PDB entry 5LRY | X-ray diffraction, 1.40 A resolution | chains S and L of the 4 polymer chains in the assembly

[Chain S]
Name: Hydrogenase-1 small chain
Organism: Escherichia coli O6:H1 (strain CFT073 / ATCC 700928 / UPEC)
Notes: EC 1.12.99.6
UniProtKB: P69740 (MBHS_ECOL6); residues 1-327 here correspond to UniProt positions 46-372 (UniProt number = residue number + 45)
Amino-acid sequence (335 residues; numbered 1 to 335; the number before each row is that of its first residue):
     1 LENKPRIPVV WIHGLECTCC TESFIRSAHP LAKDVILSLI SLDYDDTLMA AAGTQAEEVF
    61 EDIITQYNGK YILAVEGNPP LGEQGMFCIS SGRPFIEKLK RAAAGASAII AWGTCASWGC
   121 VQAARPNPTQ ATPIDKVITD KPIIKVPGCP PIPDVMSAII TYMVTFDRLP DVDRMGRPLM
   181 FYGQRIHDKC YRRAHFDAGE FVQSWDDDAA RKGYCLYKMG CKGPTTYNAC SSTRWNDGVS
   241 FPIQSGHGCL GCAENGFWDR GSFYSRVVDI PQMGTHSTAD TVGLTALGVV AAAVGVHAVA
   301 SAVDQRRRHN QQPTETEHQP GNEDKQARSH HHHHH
Unresolved in the structure: 1-4, 268-335
Sequence notes: expression tag (328-335)
Bound ions: fe4-s3 cluster Fe: Cys17, Cys19, Cys20, Glu76, Cys115, Cys120, Cys149; 4Fe-4S cluster Fe: His187, Cys190, Cys215, Cys221; 3Fe-4S cluster Fe: Cys230, Cys249, Cys252
Small-molecule neighbours:
  - 3Fe-4S cluster (F3S): Ile186, Thr226, Asn228, Cys230, Trp235, Phe241, Pro242, Cys249, Leu250, Gly251, Cys252, Ala253
  - fe4-s3 cluster (SF3): Glu16, Cys17, Thr18, Cys19, Cys20, Glu76, Gly113, Thr114, Cys115, Cys120, Gly148, Cys149
  - 4Fe-4S cluster (SF4): Ile186, His187, Cys190, Arg192, Arg193, Phe196, Cys215, Leu216, Tyr217, Cys221, Gly223, Pro224, Ile243
Curated features (UniProtKB/Swiss-Prot):
  - binding site ([4Fe-4S] cluster): Cys17, Cys20, Cys115, Cys149, His187, Cys190, Cys215, Cys221
  - binding site ([3Fe-4S] cluster): Cys230, Cys249, Cys252

[Chain L]
Name: Hydrogenase-1 large chain
Organism: Escherichia coli (strain K12)
Notes: EC 1.12.99.6; engineered mutation(s): E28D
UniProtKB: P0ACD8 (MBHL_ECOLI); residues 1-582 here = UniProt positions 1-582
Amino-acid sequence (582 residues; numbered 1 to 582; the number before each row is that of its first residue):
     1 MSTQYETQGY TINNAGRRLV VDPITRIDGH MRCEVNINDQ NVITNAVSCG TMFRGLEIIL
    61 QGRDPRDAWA FVERICGVCT GVHALASVYA IEDAIGIKVP DNANIIRNIM LATLWCHDHL
   121 VHFYQLAGMD WIDVLDALKA DPRKTSELAQ SLSSWPKSSP GYFFDVQNRL KKFVEGGQLG
   181 IFRNGYWGHP QYKLPPEANL MGFAHYLEAL DFQREIVKIH AVFGGKNPHP NWIVGGMPCA
   241 INIDESGAVG AVNMERLNLV QSIITRTADF INNVMIPDAL AIGQFNKPWS EIGTGLSDKC
   301 VLSYGAFPDI ANDFGEKSLL MPGGAVINGD FNNVLPVDLV DPQQVQEFVD HAWYRYPNDQ
   361 VGRHPFDGIT DPWYNPGDVK GSDTNIQQLN EQERYSWIKA PRWRGNAMEV GPLARTLIAY
   421 HKGDAATVES VDRMMSALNL PLSGIQSTLG RILCRAHEAQ WAAGKLQYFF DKLMTNLKNG
   481 NLATASTEKW EPATWPTECR GVGFTEAPRG ALGHWAAIRD GKIDLYQCVV PTTWNASPRD
   541 PKGQIGAYEA ALMNTKMAIP EQPLEILRTL HSFDPCLACS TH
Unresolved in the structure: 1
Sequence notes: conflict Asp28 (Glu in P0ACD8)
Modified residues: Cys576 (3-sulfinoalanine; CSD)
Bound ions: Mg2+: Glu57, Cys528; Ni2+: Cys76, Cys79, Cys576; carbonmonoxide-(dicyano) iron Fe: Cys79, Cys579
Small-molecule neighbours: carbonmonoxide-(dicyano) iron (FCO): Cys79, Val82, His83, Ala507, Pro508, Arg509, Leu512, Val530, Pro531, Thr532, Cys576, Cys579
Curated features (UniProtKB/Swiss-Prot):
  - binding site (Ni(2+)): Cys76, Cys79, Cys576, Cys579

[Chain S / chain L interface]
Residue-residue contacts (194; chain S residue first):
  Pro5(S) with Gln178(L)
  Arg6(S) with Phe173(L); Gln178(L), hydrogen bond (backbone-side chain)
  His13(S) with His30(L)
  Gly14(S) with His30(L), hydrogen bond (backbone-side chain)
  Leu15(S) with Met52(L), hydrophobic; Phe53(L)
  Glu16(S) with His30(L), salt bridge; Met52(L); Ala578(L)
  Cys17(S) with Arg54(L); Arg74(L); Ile75(L); Cys76(L); Gly77(L), hydrogen bond (backbone-backbone); His229(L), hydrogen bond
  Thr18(S) with Asp28(L); Val78(L)
  Cys19(S) with Pro228(L); His229(L)
  Glu22(S) with Gly77(L); Val78(L); His117(L); Pro228(L)
  Ser23(S) with Pro228(L)
  Ile25(S) with Gln213(L), hydrogen bond (backbone-side chain)
  Arg26(S) with His117(L); Gln213(L), hydrogen bond; Arg214(L); Val217(L); Asn227(L), hydrogen bond
  Ser27(S) with Arg214(L)
  Ala28(S) with Arg214(L)
  Leu31(S) with Asp211(L); Arg214(L)
  Lys33(S) with Arg169(L); Leu210(L); Asp211(L), salt bridge
  Asp34(S) with Arg169(L), salt bridge
  Ile36(S) with Phe173(L)
  Leu37(S) with Arg169(L); Lys172(L); Phe173(L)
  Ser38(S) with Arg169(L), hydrogen bond
  Ser41(S) with Gln178(L)
  Leu42(S) with Gly180(L); Ile181(L)
  Asp43(S) with Gly180(L)
  Asp46(S) with Thr25(L); Arg26(L), hydrogen bond (backbone-backbone)
  Thr47(S) with Arg26(L); Ile27(L); Asp28(L); Leu126(L)
  Leu48(S) with Arg26(L); Met129(L); Ile181(L)
  Met49(S) with Thr25(L); Arg26(L), hydrogen bond (backbone-side chain); Ile181(L)
  Ala50(S) with Arg26(L), hydrogen bond (backbone-side chain); Met129(L); Ile181(L), hydrogen bond (backbone-backbone); Tyr186(L); Trp187(L), hydrophobic
  Ala51(S) with Thr25(L), hydrogen bond (backbone-side chain); Arg183(L); Asn184(L)
  Ala52(S) with Pro23(L); Thr25(L); Tyr186(L), hydrogen bond (backbone-side chain); Leu567(L), hydrophobic
  Gly53(S) with Val21(L); Asp22(L); Pro23(L), hydrogen bond (backbone-backbone)
  Gln55(S) with Asn184(L), hydrogen bond (backbone-side chain); Tyr186(L), hydrogen bond; Glu561(L), hydrogen bond (side chain-backbone); Pro563(L)
  Glu57(S) with Asp22(L)
  Glu58(S) with Asn184(L), hydrogen bond
  Val59(S) with Arg183(L); Asn184(L)
  Asp62(S) with Arg183(L), salt bridge
  Ile63(S) with Arg183(L)
  Glu83(S) with Trp373(L); Tyr374(L), hydrogen bond (side chain-backbone)
  Gln84(S) with Asp383(L); Thr384(L)
  Met86(S) with Tyr374(L); Asp383(L); Thr384(L); Ile386(L), hydrophobic; Trp397(L), hydrogen bond (backbone-side chain)
  Phe87(S) with Thr51(L); Met52(L); Phe53(L), hydrogen bond (backbone-backbone); Pro372(L), hydrophobic; Trp397(L), hydrophobic
  Cys88(S) with Thr51(L)
  Ile89(S) with Thr51(L), hydrogen bond (backbone-backbone)
  Ser91(S) with Asp22(L), hydrogen bond (backbone-side chain); Pro23(L)
  Gly92(S) with Asp22(L), hydrogen bond (backbone-side chain); Arg32(L); Thr384(L); Asn385(L); Ile386(L), hydrogen bond (backbone-backbone)
  Arg93(S) with Thr384(L); Asn385(L), hydrogen bond
  Pro94(S) with Thr384(L)
  Val121(S) with Leu56(L), hydrophobic; Ile59(L); Phe71(L), hydrophobic; Arg74(L)
  Gln122(S) with Arg54(L); Ile59(L)
  Ala124(S) with Ile59(L); Arg63(L)
  Arg125(S) with Ile59(L); Arg63(L), hydrogen bond (backbone-side chain)
  Pro126(S) with Ile58(L), hydrophobic; Ile59(L)
  Pro128(S) with Arg54(L); Ile59(L)
  Thr129(S) with Phe53(L); Arg54(L)
  Cys149(S) with Arg74(L), hydrogen bond (backbone-side chain); Lys226(L), hydrogen bond (backbone-side chain); His229(L)
  Pro150(S) with Lys226(L); Pro228(L)
  Arg192(S) with Gly250(L), hydrogen bond (side chain-backbone)
  Trp205(S) with Ile233(L), hydrophobic; Ala485(L), hydrophobic; Thr487(L); Trp490(L)
  Asp206(S) with Ala240(L); Ala483(L); Thr484(L), hydrogen bond (side chain-backbone); Ala485(L)
  Ala210(S) with Ala240(L)
  Arg211(S) with Ile241(L); Asn242(L), hydrogen bond (backbone-side chain); Gly247(L); Ala251(L); Ala483(L)
  Lys212(S) with Ser246(L); Gly247(L)
  Gly213(S) with Gly250(L), hydrogen bond (backbone-backbone)
  Trp235(S) with Lys226(L); Asn227(L)
  Asn236(S) with Val217(L); Lys218(L); Ala221(L); Lys226(L); Asn227(L), hydrogen bond (side chain-backbone)
  Asp237(S) with Lys218(L), salt bridge
  Val239(S) with Lys218(L); Ala221(L), hydrophobic; Val222(L), hydrophobic; Arg256(L), hydrogen bond (backbone-side chain); Leu259(L), hydrophobic
  Ser240(S) with Ala221(L), hydrogen bond (side chain-backbone); Gly225(L)
  Phe241(S) with Gly225(L), hydrogen bond (backbone-backbone)
  Pro242(S) with Gly225(L); Lys226(L); Asn231(L)
  Gln244(S) with Arg256(L)
  Ser245(S) with Ala221(L), hydrogen bond (side chain-backbone); Val222(L), hydrogen bond (side chain-backbone); Gly225(L), hydrogen bond (side chain-backbone); Pro238(L); Cys239(L)
  Gly246(S) with Pro238(L)
  His247(S) with Trp69(L); Asn231(L); Trp232(L); Ile233(L)
  Trp258(S) with Arg63(L), hydrogen bond (backbone-side chain); Ala70(L); Phe71(L), hydrophobic; Arg74(L)
  Asp259(S) with Arg63(L), salt bridge
  Ser262(S) with Asp67(L), hydrogen bond
  Phe263(S) with Asp67(L), hydrogen bond (backbone-side chain); Ala70(L), hydrophobic; Phe71(L), hydrophobic
  Tyr264(S) with Arg66(L); Asp67(L); Trp69(L), hydrogen bond; Trp232(L); Trp490(L), hydrophobic
Other interface residues (no listed pair), chain S (89 interface residues in all): Tyr44, Thr54, Ala56, Gln66, Tyr67, Ser90, Ser204, Arg234, Leu250
Other interface residues (no listed pair), chain L (96 interface residues in all): Gly55, Asp64, Gln125, Gly185, Leu207, Glu215, Phe223, Gly224, Trp353, Gln387, Leu482, Gln562

[Overview]
The interface between chain S and chain L involves 89 residues on one side and 96 on the other; the contacts
include 45 hydrogen bonds and 6 salt bridges. Among the polar pairs are Glu16(S)-His30(L), Lys33(S)-Asp211(L)
and Asp34(S)-Arg169(L).
Chain S is Hydrogenase-1 small chain (Escherichia coli O6:H1 (strain CFT073 / ATCC 700928 / UPEC)) and chain L
is Hydrogenase-1 large chain (Escherichia coli (strain K12)); the structure, E coli [NiFe] Hydrogenase Hyd-1
mutant E28D, was determined by X-ray diffraction together with 6FPI, 6FPO, 6FPW, 6G7R, 6GAL, 6GAM and 6GAN
from the same study.
